Entry 2VCF (X-ray diffraction, 1.80 A resolution); this record covers chain X.

== Chain X ==
Name: Ascorbate peroxidase from soybean cytosol
Organism: Glycine max
Notes: EC 1.11.1.11
Reference sequence: Q43758 (Q43758_SOYBN); residues 2-250 here = UniProt positions 2-250
Amino-acid sequence (264 residues; numbered -10 to 253; the number before each row is that of its first residue; numbers below 1 keep their minus sign (Met-10 is residue -10)):
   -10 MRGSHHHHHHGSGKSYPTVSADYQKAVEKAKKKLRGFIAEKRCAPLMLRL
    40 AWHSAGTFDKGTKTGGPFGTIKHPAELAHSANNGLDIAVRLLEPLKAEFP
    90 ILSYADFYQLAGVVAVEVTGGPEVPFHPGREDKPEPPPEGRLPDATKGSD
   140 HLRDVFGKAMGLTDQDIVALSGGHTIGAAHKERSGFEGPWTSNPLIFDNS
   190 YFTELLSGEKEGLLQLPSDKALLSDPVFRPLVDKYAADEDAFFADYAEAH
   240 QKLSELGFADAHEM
Not modelled in the structure: -10 to 0, 252-253
Ion coordination: heme Fe near His163 (its only coordinating residue here)
Ligand contacts:
  - heme (HEM): Pro34, Leu35, Leu37, Arg38, Trp41, Pro132, Asp133, Ala134, Leu141, Phe145, Leu159, Ser160, Gly162, His163, Ile165, Gly166, Ala167, Ala168, His169, Arg172, Ser173, Phe175, Trp179, Leu205, Ser207, Tyr235
  - 4-(diazenylcarbonyl)pyridine (ISZ), molecule 1: Lys30, Arg31, Cys32, Leu35, Ile76, Leu80, Arg172
  - 4-(diazenylcarbonyl)pyridine (ISZ), molecule 2: Arg38, His42, Ser69, Ala70, Asn72, Pro132, Asp133, Ala134, Arg172, Ser173
What the authors report for this chain:
  - binding site for 4-(diazenylcarbonyl)pyridine: His42, Ala70, Pro132, Arg172, Ser173

== Overview ==
Bound to chain X: 4-(diazenylcarbonyl)pyridine and heme. From the paper: a binding site for
4-(diazenylcarbonyl)pyridine at His42, Ala70 and Pro132 among others.
Chain X is Ascorbate peroxidase from soybean cytosol (Glycine max); the structure, Structure of isoniazid
(INH) bound to cytosolic soybean ascorbate peroxidase, was determined by X-ray diffraction (same publication
as 2V23, 2V2E, 2VCN and 2VCS).
